7X2U - chains A and C of the 4 polymer chains in the assembly; structure by electron microscopy, 3.20 A resolution.

[Chain A]
Protein: Sodium/hydrogen exchanger 3
Source organism: Homo sapiens
UniProt: P48764 (SL9A3_HUMAN); numbering as in UniProt (aligned over 40-665)
Chain sequence (626 residues; each row starts with the number of its first residue):
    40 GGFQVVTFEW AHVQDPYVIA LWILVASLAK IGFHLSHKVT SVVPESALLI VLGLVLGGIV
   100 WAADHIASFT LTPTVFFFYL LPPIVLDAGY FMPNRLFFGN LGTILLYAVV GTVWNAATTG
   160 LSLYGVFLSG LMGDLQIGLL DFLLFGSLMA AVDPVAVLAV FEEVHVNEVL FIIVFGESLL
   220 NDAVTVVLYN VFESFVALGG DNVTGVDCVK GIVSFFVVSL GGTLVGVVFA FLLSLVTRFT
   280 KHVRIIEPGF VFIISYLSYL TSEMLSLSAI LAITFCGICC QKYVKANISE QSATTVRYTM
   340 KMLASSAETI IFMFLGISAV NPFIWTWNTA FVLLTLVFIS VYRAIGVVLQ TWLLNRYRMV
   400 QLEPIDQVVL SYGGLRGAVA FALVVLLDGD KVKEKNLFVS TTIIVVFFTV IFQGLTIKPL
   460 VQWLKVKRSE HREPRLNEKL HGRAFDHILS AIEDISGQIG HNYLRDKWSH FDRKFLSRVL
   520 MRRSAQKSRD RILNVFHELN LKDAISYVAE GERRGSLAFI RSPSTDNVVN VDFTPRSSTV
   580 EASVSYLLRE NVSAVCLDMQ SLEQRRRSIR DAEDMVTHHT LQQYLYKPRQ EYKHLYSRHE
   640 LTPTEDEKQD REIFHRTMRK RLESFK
Unresolved in the structure: 466-473, 540-616
UniProt features mapped onto this chain:
  - region: Arg-575 to Glu-589 (Interaction with EZR)
  - binding site (a 1,2-diacyl-sn-glycero-3-phospho-(1D-myo-inositol)): Gly-138, Gly-141, Thr-142, Met-398, Gln-497, Ile-498, His-500
  - modified residue (Phosphoserine): Ser-555, Ser-563, Ser-592, Ser-607, Ser-663
  - glycosylation: Asn-241 (N-linked (GlcNAc...) asparagine)
  - natural variant: Ala-127 (A127T: In DIAR8; uncertain significance), Ala-269 (A269T: In DIAR8), Ala-311 (A311V: In DIAR8), Glu-347 (E347K: In DIAR8; uncertain significance), Arg-382 (R382Q: In DIAR8)
  - mutagenesis: Arg-397 (R397A/D: Abolishes sodium:proton antiporter activity. Does not affect cell membrane expression or localization to recycling endosomes), His-500 (H500A/D: Increases sodium:proton antiporter activity), Tyr-635 (Y635A: Decreases cell membrane expression. Increases sodium:proton antiporter activity), Arg-637 (R637A: Increases sodium:proton antiporter activity; when associated with A-638), His-638 (H638A: Increases sodium:proton antiporter activity; when associated with A-638)
Small-molecule neighbours:
  - 85R ([(2R)-2-hexadecanoyloxy-3-[oxidanyl-[(2S,3S,5R,6S)-2,3,4,5,6-pentakis(oxidanyl)cyclohexyl]oxy-phosphoryl]oxy-propyl] hexadecanoate): Gly-138, Asn-139, Leu-140, Gly-141, Thr-142, Leu-144, Leu-145, Val-148, Val-149, Val-152, Phe-255, Leu-388, Leu-392, Leu-393, Tyr-396, Arg-397, Met-398, Val-399, Gln-497, Ile-498, Gly-499, His-500
  - phosphatidylglycerol (PGT; (1S)-2-{[{[(2R)-2,3-dihydroxypropyl]oxy}(hydroxy)phosphoryl]oxy}-1-[(palmitoyloxy)methyl]ethyl stearate), molecule 1: Trp-49, Gln-53, Asp-54, Val-57, Ile-58, Trp-61, Leu-95, Ile-98, Val-99, Ala-102, His-104, Ser-107, Phe-108, Phe-353
  - phosphatidylglycerol (PGT), molecule 2: Asp-54, Pro-55, Ile-58, Ala-59, Ile-62, Met-341
  - phosphatidylglycerol (PGT), molecule 3: Ile-58, Thr-109, Thr-111, Val-114, Tyr-118, Leu-119, Ile-349, Phe-353
  - phosphatidylglycerol (PGT), molecule 4: Ile-62, Phe-117, Tyr-118, Leu-119, Pro-121, Pro-122, Leu-125, Phe-291, Tyr-295, Ile-312, Met-341, Leu-342, Ser-345, Ala-346, Ile-349
  - phosphatidylglycerol (PGT), molecule 5: Thr-113, Val-114, Tyr-118
  - phosphatidylglycerol (PGT), molecule 6: Tyr-118, Phe-291, Ile-292, Tyr-295, Leu-342

[Chain C]
Protein: Calcineurin B homologous protein 1
Source organism: Homo sapiens
UniProt: Q99653 (CHP1_HUMAN); residue numbers follow UniProt; this construct covers 11-195
Chain sequence (185 residues; row label = number of the first residue in the row):
    11 DEELEEIKKE TGFSHSQITR LYSRFTSLDK GENGTLSRED FQRIPELAIN PLGDRIINAF
    71 FPEGEDQVNF RGFMRTLAHF RPIEDNEKSK DVNGPEPLNS RSNKLHFAFR LYDLDKDEKI
   131 SRDELLQVLR MMVGVNISDE QLGSIADRTI QEADQDGDSI ASFTEFVKVL EKVDVEQKMS
   191 IRFLH
Differences from the reference sequence: conflict Ile-170 (Ala in Q99653), Ala-171 (Ile in Q99653)
UniProt features mapped onto this chain:
  - motif: Val-138 to Ile-147 (Nuclear export signal 1), Phe-176 to Val-185 (Nuclear export signal 2)
  - binding site (Ca(2+)): Asp-123, Asp-125, Asp-127, Lys-129, Glu-134, Asp-164, Asp-166, Asp-168, Glu-175
  - natural variant: Lys-19 (deletion: In SPAX9)
  - mutagenesis: Asp-50 (D50A: Does not reduce calcium-binding, colocalization and interaction with SLC9A1), Glu-134 (E134A: Reduces calcium-binding and SLC9A1-dependent Na(+)/H(+) exchange activity. Does not reduce colocalization and interaction with SLC9A1. Reduces colocalization and interaction with SLC9A1 ...), Val-143 (V143A: Inhibits translocation to the cytoplasm; when associated with A-145; A-147; A-183 and A-185), Val-145 (V145A: Inhibits translocation to the cytoplasm; when associated with A-143; A-147; A-183 and A-185), Ile-147 (I147A: Inhibits translocation to the cytoplasm; when associated with A-143; A-145; A-183 and A-185), Glu-175 (E175A: Reduces calcium-binding and SLC9A1-dependent Na(+)/H(+) exchange activity. Does not reduce colocalization and interaction with SLC9A1. Reduces colocalization and interaction with SLC9A1 ...), Val-183 (V183A: Inhibits translocation to the cytoplasm; when associated with A-143; A-145; A-147 and A-185), Val-185 (V185A: Inhibits translocation to the cytoplasm; when associated with A-143; A-145; A-147 and A-183), Arg-192 (R192A: Does not affect sodium:proton antiporter activity)

[Interface between chain A and chain C]
Residue-residue contacts - 111 pairs, chain A then chain C:
  Tyr-396(A) with Leu-194(C)
  Arg-397(A) with Arg-192(C); Leu-194(C)
  Met-398(A) with Ile-191(C), hydrophobic; Arg-192(C); Phe-193(C), hydrophobic; Leu-194(C)
  Gln-400(A) with Arg-192(C), hydrogen bond
  Glu-402(A) with Gln-187(C)
  Leu-475(A) with Ile-155(C); Arg-158(C); Thr-159(C); Glu-162(C)
  Asn-476(A) with Thr-159(C); Glu-162(C), hydrogen bond (backbone-side chain); Ala-163(C); Val-179(C)
  Glu-477(A) with Val-183(C)
  Leu-479(A) with Tyr-122(C); Leu-135(C), hydrophobic; Leu-139(C), hydrophobic; Met-142(C), hydrophobic
  His-480(A) with Tyr-122(C), hydrogen bond; Phe-176(C); Leu-180(C)
  Gly-481(A) with Lys-188(C), hydrogen bond (backbone-side chain)
  Arg-482(A) with Met-142(C)
  Ala-483(A) with Tyr-122(C); Met-142(C)
  Phe-484(A) with Leu-115(C), hydrophobic; Ala-118(C), hydrophobic; Leu-180(C), hydrophobic; Val-185(C), hydrophobic; Lys-188(C); Met-189(C), hydrophobic
  Asp-485(A) with Lys-188(C), salt bridge
  His-486(A) with Asn-60(C), hydrogen bond (backbone-side chain); Pro-61(C); Met-142(C)
  Ile-487(A) with Ile-66(C), hydrophobic; Phe-90(C), hydrophobic; Phe-117(C), hydrophobic; Ala-118(C), hydrophobic; Leu-121(C), hydrophobic; Met-189(C), hydrophobic
  Leu-488(A) with Lys-188(C); Met-189(C), hydrophobic; Ser-190(C); Ile-191(C), hydrophobic
  Ser-489(A) with Asn-60(C), hydrogen bond
  Ala-490(A) with Leu-57(C), hydrophobic; Asn-60(C); Ile-66(C), hydrophobic
  Ile-491(A) with Ile-66(C), hydrophobic; Phe-70(C), hydrophobic; Leu-87(C), hydrophobic; Phe-90(C), hydrophobic; Ile-191(C), hydrophobic
  Glu-492(A) with Ile-191(C)
  Asp-493(A) with Arg-34(C), hydrogen bond (backbone-side chain); Ile-54(C); Glu-56(C); Leu-57(C), hydrogen bond (side chain-backbone)
  Ile-494(A) with Arg-34(C), hydrogen bond (backbone-side chain); Leu-38(C); Phe-51(C), hydrophobic; Leu-57(C), hydrophobic; Ile-66(C), hydrophobic; Phe-70(C), hydrophobic; Phe-83(C), hydrophobic
  Ser-495(A) with Leu-31(C); Arg-34(C), hydrogen bond (backbone-side chain); Phe-193(C)
  Gly-496(A) with Arg-34(C)
  Gln-497(A) with Arg-30(C); Leu-31(C); Phe-193(C); Leu-194(C), hydrogen bond (side chain-backbone)
  Asn-501(A) with Arg-34(C)
  Asn-539(A) with Glu-49(C); Gln-52(C)
  Leu-620(A) with Ile-155(C), hydrophobic
  Tyr-623(A) with Val-143(C); Gly-144(C); Ile-147(C), hydrophobic; Gln-151(C); Ile-155(C), hydrophobic
  Leu-624(A) with Met-142(C); Val-143(C), hydrophobic
  Tyr-625(A) with Pro-61(C), hydrophobic; Met-141(C); Met-142(C), hydrogen bond (backbone-backbone); Val-143(C); Gly-144(C)
  Asp-649(A) with Ile-59(C)
  Glu-651(A) with Gly-144(C); Val-145(C), hydrogen bond (side chain-backbone)
  Ile-652(A) with Ala-58(C); Ile-59(C); Asn-60(C); Pro-61(C)
  Phe-653(A) with Ala-58(C); Ile-59(C), hydrophobic
  Arg-655(A) with Arg-140(C), hydrogen bond (side chain-backbone); Met-141(C); Val-143(C), hydrogen bond (side chain-backbone); Val-145(C)
  Thr-656(A) with Ala-58(C); Asp-64(C)
  Arg-660(A) with Gln-52(C); Asp-64(C), salt bridge
Other interface residues (no listed pair), chain A (46 interface residues in all): Arg-474, Arg-504, Asp-505, Arg-628, Arg-650, Lys-659
Other interface residues (no listed pair), chain C (57 interface residues in all): Lys-40, Arg-53, Leu-62, Lys-182

[Overview]
46 residues of chain A face 57 of chain C across their interface; the contacts include 15 hydrogen bonds and 2
salt bridges. Among the polar pairs are Asp-485(A)/Lys-188(C), Arg-660(A)/Asp-64(C) and Gln-400(A)/Arg-192(C).
Ligands of chain A: compound 85R and 6 copies of phosphatidylglycerol.
Chain A is Sodium/hydrogen exchanger 3 and chain C is Calcineurin B homologous protein 1, both from Homo
sapiens; the structure, Structure of a human NHE3-CHP1 complex in the autoinhibited state, was determined by
electron microscopy.
